3TS0 - chains A and V of the 4 polymer chains in the assembly; structure by X-ray diffraction, 2.76 A resolution.

# Chain A
Molecule: Protein lin-28 homolog A
Organism: Mus musculus
UniProtKB: Q8K3Y3 (LN28A_MOUSE); numbering as in UniProt; present here: 33-126, 136-187
Sequence (146 residues; row label = number of the first residue in the row; note: 9 numbers in that range are skipped by the numbering (no residue carries them; nothing is unmodelled there)):
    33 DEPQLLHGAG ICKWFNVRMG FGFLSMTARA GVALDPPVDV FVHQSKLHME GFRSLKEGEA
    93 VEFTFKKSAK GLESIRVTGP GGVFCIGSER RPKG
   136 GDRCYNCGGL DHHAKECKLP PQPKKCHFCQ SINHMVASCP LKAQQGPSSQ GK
Disordered / not traced: 33-34, 180-187
Swiss-Prot annotation at these positions:
  - zinc finger: Asp-137 to Leu-154 (CCHC-type 1), Lys-159 to Leu-176 (CCHC-type 2)
  - region: Gly-113 to Gly-136 (Flexible linker)
  - modified residue: Ser-120 (Phosphoserine)
  - mutagenesis: Gly-42 (G42S: Erroneous subcellular location. No positive effect on terminal myogenic differentiation), Cys-44 to Phe-47 (Erroneous subcellular location. No positive effect on terminal myogenic differentiation), Met-81 (M81I: Erroneous subcellular location; when associated with Q-85. No positive effect on terminal myogenic differentiation; when associated with Q-85), Arg-85 (R85Q: Erroneous subcellular location; when associated with I-81. No positive effect on terminal myogenic differentiation; when associated with I-81), Gly-119 (G119R: Erroneous subcellular location; when associated with S-124. No positive effect on terminal myogenic differentiation; when associated with S-124), Pro-124 (P124S: Erroneous subcellular location; when associated with R-119. No positive effect on terminal myogenic differentiation; when associated with R-119), Arg-138 to Cys-139 (No effect on subcellular location; when associated with S-142. Normal terminal myogenic differentiation; when associated with S-142), Cys-139 to Cys-142 (Disrupts 5'-GGAG-3' motif interaction. Disrupts oligoU-addition to pre-miRNA pre-let-7 by TUT4), Cys-142 (C142S: No effect on subcellular location; when associated with 44-C--F-47. Normal terminal myogenic differentiation; when associated with 44-C--F-47), Cys-161 to Cys-164 (Disrupts 5'-GGAG-3' motif interaction. Binds miRNA but not TUT4)
Metal / ion sites: Zn2+ site 1: Cys-139, Cys-142, His-147, Cys-152; Zn2+ site 2: Cys-161, Cys-164, His-169, Cys-174
What the authors report for this chain:
  - binding site for the 23-nt RNA strand: Phe-84
  - specificity-determining residues: Asp-71
  - mutagenesis - F73A: decreased binding to RNA bearing a mutation in the GGAG motif
  - mutagenesis - Y140A: decreased binding to a CSD binding-site mutation

# Chain V
Molecule: 23-nt RNA strand
Sequence (23 nucleotides; each row starts with the number of its first residue):
     1 XGGGUAGUGA UUUUACCCUG GAG
Modified / non-standard residues: GMP (guanosine) at position 1

# Chain A / chain V interface
Pairs across the interface (27):
  Gly-136(A) / GMP_1(V)
  Gly-136(A) / G2(V)  sugar contact
  Asp-137(A) / G23(V)  base contact
  Arg-138(A) / G23(V)  hydrogen bond to the base
  Cys-139(A) / G23(V)  base contact
  Tyr-140(A) / A22(V)  base contact
  Tyr-140(A) / G23(V)  stacking on the base
  Asn-141(A) / G21(V)  hydrogen bond to the base
  His-148(A) / G23(V)  stacking on the base
  Ala-149(A) / A22(V)  base contact
  Ala-149(A) / G23(V)  hydrogen bond to the base
  Pro-156(A) / G21(V)  base contact
  Gln-157(A) / G21(V)  hydrogen bond to the base
  Lys-159(A) / G20(V)  hydrogen bond to the phosphate
  Lys-159(A) / G21(V)  salt bridge to the phosphate
  Lys-160(A) / G20(V)  hydrogen bond to the base
  Cys-161(A) / G20(V)  base contact
  His-162(A) / GMP_1(V)
  His-162(A) / G20(V)  stacking on the base
  Phe-163(A) / GMP_1(V)
  Met-170(A) / G20(V)  sugar contact
  Val-171(A) / GMP_1(V)
  Val-171(A) / U19(V)  base contact
  Val-171(A) / G20(V)  hydrogen bond to the base
  Ala-172(A) / U19(V)  base contact
  Lys-177(A) / GMP_1(V)
  Lys-177(A) / G2(V)  hydrogen bond to the base
Also at the interface, not in a pair above, chain A (20 interface residues in all): Pro-158

# Summary
Chain A and chain V form an interface of 20 and 7 residues respectively, with 8 hydrogen bonds, 1 salt bridge
and 3 aromatic stacking contacts. Among the polar pairs are Arg-138(A)/G23(V), Asn-141(A)/G21(V) and
Ala-149(A)/G23(V). The paper reports a binding site for the 23-nt RNA strand at Phe-84(A); F73A of chain A
reduces binding to RNA bearing a mutation in the GGAG motif.
Chain A is Protein lin-28 homolog A (Mus musculus) and chain V is a 23-nt RNA strand; the structure, Mouse
Lin28A in complex with let-7f-1 microRNA pre-element, was determined by X-ray diffraction (same publication as
3TRZ and 3TS2).
